6UBN - chains A and D of the 4 polymer chains in the assembly; structure by X-ray diffraction, 2.15 A resolution.

# Chain A (and D)
Protein: Quinoprotein glycine oxidase
Organism: Pseudoalteromonas luteoviolacea DSM 6061
Notes: chain D of this document is another copy of the same molecule, construct and numbering; everything in this record applies to it too
Reference sequence: A0A161XU12 (A0A161XU12_9GAMM); residue numbers follow UniProt; this construct covers 1-816
Chain sequence (816 residues; numbered 1 to 816; the number before each row is that of its first residue):
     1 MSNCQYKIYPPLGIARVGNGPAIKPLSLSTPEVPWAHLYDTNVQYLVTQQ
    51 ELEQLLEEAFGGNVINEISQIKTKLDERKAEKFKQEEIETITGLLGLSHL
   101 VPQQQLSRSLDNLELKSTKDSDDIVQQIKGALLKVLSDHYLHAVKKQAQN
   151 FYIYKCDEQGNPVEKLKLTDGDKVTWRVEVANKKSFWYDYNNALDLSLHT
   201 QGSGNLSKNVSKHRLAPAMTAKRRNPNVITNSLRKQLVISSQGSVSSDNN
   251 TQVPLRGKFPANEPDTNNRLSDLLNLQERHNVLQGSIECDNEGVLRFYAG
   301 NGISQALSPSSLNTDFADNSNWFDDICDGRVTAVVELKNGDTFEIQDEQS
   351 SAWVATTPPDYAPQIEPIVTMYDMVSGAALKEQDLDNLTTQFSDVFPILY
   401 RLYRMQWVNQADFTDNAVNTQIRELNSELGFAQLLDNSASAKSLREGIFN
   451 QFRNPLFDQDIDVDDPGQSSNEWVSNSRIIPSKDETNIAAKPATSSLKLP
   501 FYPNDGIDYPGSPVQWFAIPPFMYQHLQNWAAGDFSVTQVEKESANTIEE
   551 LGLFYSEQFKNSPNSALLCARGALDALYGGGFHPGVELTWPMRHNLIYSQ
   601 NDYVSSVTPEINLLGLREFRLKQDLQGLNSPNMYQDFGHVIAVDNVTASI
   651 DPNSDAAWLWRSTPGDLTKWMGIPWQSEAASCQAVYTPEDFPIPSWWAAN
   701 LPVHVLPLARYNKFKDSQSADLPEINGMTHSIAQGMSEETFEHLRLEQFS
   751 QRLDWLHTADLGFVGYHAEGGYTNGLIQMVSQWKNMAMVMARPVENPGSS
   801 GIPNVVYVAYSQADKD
Disordered / not traced: 1-3, 77-81, 117-122, 158-160, 263-277 (chain D: 1-3, 114-120, 158-160, 263-277, 816)
Covalent attachments: covalent link C682-W697
Modified residues: W697 (6-[(carboxymethyl)amino]-7-hydroxy-L-tryptophan; TNQ)
Construct notes: engineered mutation E678 (Asp in A0A161XU12)
Metal / ion sites: Mg2+: D360, A362, I365, A699, N700
Reported in the primary citation:
  - mutagenesis - D678E: decreased catalytic activity
  - mutagenesis - D678E: unchanged binding to glycine
  - conformationally variable residues (loop rearrangement): Y766, H767

# Chain A / chain D interface
Contacting residue pairs (103):
  R214(A) with F637(D); H639(D)
  L215(A) with H639(D)
  P217(A) with H639(D); V640(D), hydrophobic
  A218(A) with T220(D)
  M219(A) with T220(D); K222(D)
  T220(A) with A218(D); M219(D); T220(D), hydrogen bond (side chain-backbone)
  K222(A) with M219(D)
  R223(A) with E472(D), salt bridge
  N225(A) with T486(D), hydrogen bond
  P226(A) with S482(D); P510(D)
  N227(A) with P481(D); S482(D), hydrogen bond (side chain-backbone); D484(D), hydrogen bond (side chain-backbone); E485(D); P510(D)
  V228(A) with T486(D)
  I229(A) with V474(D), hydrophobic; P510(D)
  T230(A) with D464(D); V474(D); K491(D)
  N231(A) with D464(D), hydrogen bond (backbone-side chain); D465(D)
  L233(A) with K491(D)
  Q236(A) with I488(D)
  P260(A) with I488(D), hydrophobic
  L307(A) with N487(D)
  S308(A) with N487(D)
  S320(A) with D484(D); E485(D)
  N321(A) with E485(D); T486(D); N487(D), hydrogen bond
  D464(A) with T230(D); N231(D), hydrogen bond (side chain-backbone)
  D465(A) with N231(D)
  Q468(A) with Q635(D), hydrogen bond
  S469(A) with Q635(D), hydrogen bond; D636(D), hydrogen bond (side chain-backbone); F637(D); G638(D); D655(D); W658(D), hydrogen bond
  S470(A) with N231(D); Q635(D); D636(D), hydrogen bond
  E472(A) with R223(D), salt bridge; G638(D); H639(D), salt bridge
  V474(A) with I229(D), hydrophobic; T230(D)
  P481(A) with N227(D)
  S482(A) with P226(D); N227(D), hydrogen bond (backbone-side chain)
  D484(A) with N227(D); S320(D)
  E485(A) with N227(D); S320(D); N321(D)
  T486(A) with N225(D), hydrogen bond; V228(D); N321(D)
  N487(A) with L307(D); S308(D); N321(D), hydrogen bond (backbone-side chain)
  I488(A) with Q236(D); L237(D), hydrophobic; P260(D), hydrophobic
  K491(A) with L233(D)
  Y509(A) with K222(D); H639(D); V640(D)
  P510(A) with P226(D); N227(D); I229(D); H639(D)
  S512(A) with H639(D)
  Q635(A) with Q468(D), hydrogen bond; S469(D), hydrogen bond; S470(D), hydrogen bond
  D636(A) with S469(D), hydrogen bond (backbone-side chain); S470(D), hydrogen bond (backbone-backbone)
  F637(A) with R214(D), hydrogen bond (backbone-side chain); S469(D)
  G638(A) with R214(D); S469(D); E472(D)
  H639(A) with R214(D); L215(D); P217(D); E472(D), salt bridge; Y509(D); S512(D)
  V640(A) with P217(D), hydrophobic; Y509(D)
  D655(A) with S469(D), hydrogen bond (backbone-side chain)
  W658(A) with S469(D), hydrogen bond
Interface residues without a listed pair, chain A (54 interface residues in all): L237, G467, S475, I479, D508, G511
Interface residues without a listed pair, chain D (53 interface residues in all): S475, I479, G511, Y634

# Overview
The interface between chain A and chain D involves 54 residues on one side and 53 on the other, with 23
hydrogen bonds and 4 salt bridges. Polar contacts include R223(A)-E472(D), E472(A)-H639(D) and
T220(A)-T220(D). From the paper: D678E of chain A reduces catalytic activity; conformational variability at
Y766(A) and H767(A).
Both chains are Quinoprotein glycine oxidase (Pseudoalteromonas luteoviolacea DSM 6061). Entry 6UBN (Crystal
structure of D678E GoxA bound to glycine) was determined by X-ray diffraction (same publication as 6UBR, 6UBZ,
6UC1 and 6UFQ).
